PDB entry 6F0X | electron microscopy, 4.60 A resolution (low resolution: residue-level contacts below are approximate; hydrogen-bond / salt-bridge calls are withheld) | chains E and F of the 9 polymer chains in the assembly

[Chain E (and F)]
Name: Pachytene checkpoint protein 2 homolog
Organism: Homo sapiens
Notes: chain F of this document is another copy of the same molecule, construct and numbering; everything in this record applies to it too
UniProt: Q15645 (PCH2_HUMAN); residue numbers follow UniProt; this construct covers 1-432
Chain sequence (432 residues; each row starts with the number of its first residue):
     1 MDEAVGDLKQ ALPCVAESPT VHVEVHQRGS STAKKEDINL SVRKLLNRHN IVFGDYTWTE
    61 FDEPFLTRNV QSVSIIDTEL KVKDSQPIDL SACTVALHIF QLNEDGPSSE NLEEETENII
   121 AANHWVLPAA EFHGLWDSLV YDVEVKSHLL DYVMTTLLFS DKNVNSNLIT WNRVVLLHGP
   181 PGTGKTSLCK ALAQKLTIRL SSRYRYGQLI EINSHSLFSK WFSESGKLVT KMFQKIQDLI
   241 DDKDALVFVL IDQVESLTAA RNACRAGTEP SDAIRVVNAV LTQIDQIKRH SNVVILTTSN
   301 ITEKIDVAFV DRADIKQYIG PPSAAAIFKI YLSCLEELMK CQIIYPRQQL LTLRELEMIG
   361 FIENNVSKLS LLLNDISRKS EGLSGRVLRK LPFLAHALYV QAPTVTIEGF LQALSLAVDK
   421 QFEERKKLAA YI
Disordered / not traced: 1-18, 52-53, 78-88, 430-432 (chain F: 1-121, 217-226, 262-271, 346, 425-432)
Differences from the reference sequence: conflict Q253 (Glu in Q15645)
Small-molecule neighbours: ATP-gamma-S (AGS; phosphothiophosphoric acid-adenylate ester): S138, L139, V140, Y141, P181, G182, T183, G184, K185, T186, S187, D252, Q253, N300, I330, G385, R386, R389
UniProt features mapped onto this chain:
  - binding site (ATP): G179 to T186
  - modified residue: M1 (N-acetylmethionine)
  - natural variant: H26 (H26R: In OZEMA9), R173 (R173Q: In OZEMA9; uncertain significance), I198 (I198V: In OZEMA9; uncertain significance), V247 (V247M: In OZEMA9; uncertain significance), E303 (E303K: In OZEMA9; uncertain significance), R354 to I432 (deletion: In MVA3)
From the paper describing this entry:
  - mutagenesis - E269A/D272A, E269R/D272R: abolished catalytic activity on Mad2 remodelling

[How chain E and chain F interact]
Residue-residue contacts (44):
  E104(E) - R289(F)
  N118(E) - I274(F)
  I119(E) - R261(F)
  A130(E) - R289(F)
  E131(E) - N167(F)
  F132(E) - N167(F)
  H133(E) - N167(F)
  L135(E) - N167(F)
  S138(E) - L168(F)
  S214(E) - V307(F)
  C334(E) - I169(F)
  E337(E) - N163(F)
  E337(E) - V164(F)
  E337(E) - N165(F)
  E337(E) - I169(F)
  L338(E) - F159(F)
  L338(E) - V164(F)
  C341(E) - K162(F)
  C341(E) - V164(F)
  Q342(E) - K162(F)
  I343(E) - L158(F)
  I343(E) - K162(F)
  I343(E) - V164(F)
  R386(E) - T170(F)
  R389(E) - L168(F)
  R389(E) - I169(F)
  R389(E) - T170(F)
  K390(E) - T170(F)
  K390(E) - D314(F)
  F393(E) - F159(F)
  F393(E) - I169(F)
  F393(E) - T170(F)
  F393(E) - W171(F)
  H396(E) - T155(F)
  H396(E) - L158(F)
  A397(E) - D151(F)
  Q401(E) - S147(F)
  Q401(E) - H148(F)
  Q401(E) - L150(F)
  Q401(E) - D151(F)
  Q401(E) - M154(F)
  P403(E) - M154(F)
  P403(E) - L158(F)
  P403(E) - R203(F)
Also at the interface, not in a pair above, chain E (29 interface residues in all): P107, N123, H215, S333, A402
Also at the interface, not in a pair above, chain F (25 interface residues in all): T282, I315

[Overview]
29 residues of chain E and 25 residues of chain F are in contact. Bound to chain E: ATP-gamma-S. Curated
annotation (UniProt) lists 8 ATP-binding residues on chain E. From the paper: E269A/D272A and E269R/D272R of
chain E abolish catalytic activity on Mad2 remodelling.
Chain E and chain F are both Pachytene checkpoint protein 2 homolog (Homo sapiens); the structure, Cryo-EM
structure of TRIP13 in complex with ATP gamma S, p31comet, C-Mad2 and Cdc20, was determined by electron
microscopy.
